PDB entry 2VIO | X-ray diffraction, 1.80 A resolution | chain A

== Chain A ==
Protein: Urokinase-type plasminogen activator chain B
Source organism: Homo sapiens
Notes: EC 3.4.21.73; fragment: catalytic domain, residues 179-431
UniProtKB: P00749 (UROK_HUMAN); the construct lacks a stretch of the UniProt sequence and is renumbered around it, so the offset changes along the chain: 16-37 = UniProt 179-200; 38-60 = UniProt 205-227; 63-97 = UniProt 234-268; 98-110 = UniProt 271-283; 5 more segments
Sequence (253 residues; row label = number of the first residue in the row; note: 1 number in that range is skipped by the numbering (no residue carries it; nothing is unmodelled there); a row labelled like 37A-37D holds insertion residues (37A, then the next letters in order)):
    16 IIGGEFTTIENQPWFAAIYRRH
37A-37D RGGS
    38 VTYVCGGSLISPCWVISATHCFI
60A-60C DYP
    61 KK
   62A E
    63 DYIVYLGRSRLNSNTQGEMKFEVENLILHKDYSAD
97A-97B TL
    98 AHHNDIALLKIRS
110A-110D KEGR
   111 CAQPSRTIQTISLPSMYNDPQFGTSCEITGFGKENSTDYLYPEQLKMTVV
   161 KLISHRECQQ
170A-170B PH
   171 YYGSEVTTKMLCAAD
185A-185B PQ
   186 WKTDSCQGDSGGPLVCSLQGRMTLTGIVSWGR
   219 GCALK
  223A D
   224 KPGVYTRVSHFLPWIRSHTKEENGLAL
Not modelled in the structure: 246-250
Disulfide bonds: Cys42-Cys58, Cys50-Cys111, Cys136-Cys201, Cys168-Cys182, Cys191-Cys220
Differences from the reference sequence: engineered mutation Ile47 (Met214 in P00749), Ser122 (Cys299 in P00749)
Ligand contacts: 4-(2-aminoethoxy)-3,5-dichlorobenzoic acid (L1O): His57, Asp189, Ser190, Cys191, Gln192, Ser195, Val213, Ser214, Trp215, Gly216, Gly219, Cys220, Ala221, Gly226
Curated features (UniProtKB/Swiss-Prot):
  - active site (Charge relay system): His57, Asp102, Ser195
  - modified residue: Ser146 (Phosphoserine)
  - glycosylation: Asn145 (N-linked (GlcNAc...) asparagine)

== Summary ==
Chain A binds 4-(2-aminoethoxy)-3,5-dichlorobenzoic acid. UniProt lists 3 active-site residues.
Chain A is Urokinase-type plasminogen activator chain B (Homo sapiens); the structure, Fragment-Based
Discovery of Mexiletine Derivatives as Orally Bioavailable Inhibitors of Urokinase-Type Plasminogen Activator,
was determined by X-ray diffraction (same publication as 2VIN, 2VIP, 2VIQ, 2VIV and 2VIW).
